8WU1 - chains H and L of the 4 polymer chains in the assembly; structure by electron microscopy, 3.20 A resolution.

# Chain H
Name: Fab30 heavy chain
Source organism: Homo sapiens
Sequence (238 residues; row label = number of the first residue in the row):
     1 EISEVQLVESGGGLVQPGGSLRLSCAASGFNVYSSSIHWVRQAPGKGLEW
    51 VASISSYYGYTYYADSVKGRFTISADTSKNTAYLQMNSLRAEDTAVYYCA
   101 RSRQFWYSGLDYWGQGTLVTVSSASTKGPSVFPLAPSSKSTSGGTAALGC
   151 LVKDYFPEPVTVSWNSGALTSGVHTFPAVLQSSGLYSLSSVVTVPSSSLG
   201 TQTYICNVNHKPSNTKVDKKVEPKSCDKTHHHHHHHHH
Disordered / not traced: 1-4, 135-147, 170-171, 195-203, 222-238
Disulfides: Cys25-Cys99

# Chain L
Name: Fab30 light chain
Source organism: Homo sapiens
Sequence (215 residues; numbered 1 to 215; the number before each row is that of its first residue):
     1 SDIQMTQSPSSLSASVGDRVTITCRASQSVSSAVAWYQQKPGKAPKLLIY
    51 SASSLYSGVPSRFSGSRSGTDFTLTISSLQPEDFATYYCQQYKYVPVTFG
   101 QGTKVEIKRTVAAPSVFIFPPSDSQLKSGTASVVCLLNNFYPREAKVQWK
   151 VDNALQSGNSQESVTEQDSKDSTYSLSSTLTLSKADYEKHKVYACEVTHQ
   201 GLSSPVTKSFNRGEC
Disordered / not traced: 128-130, 152-155, 191-215
Disulfides: Cys24-Cys89

# How chain H and chain L interact
Contacting residue pairs (33; chain H residue first):
  Gln42(H) with Tyr88(L), hydrogen bond
  Lys46(H) with Tyr88(L)
  Gly47(H) with Tyr88(L)
  Leu48(H) with Pro45(L), hydrophobic; Tyr88(L); Phe99(L)
  Trp50(H) with Pro96(L), hydrophobic; Val97(L)
  Tyr107(H) with Tyr92(L), hydrophobic
  Ser108(H) with Leu47(L); Tyr50(L)
  Leu110(H) with Leu47(L)
  Asp111(H) with Tyr56(L), hydrogen bond
  Tyr112(H) with Tyr56(L)
  Trp113(H) with Pro45(L)
  Gly114(H) with Ala44(L)
  Val131(H) with Ser124(L)
  Phe132(H) with Ser122(L); Gln125(L)
  Pro133(H) with Ser122(L), hydrogen bond (backbone-side chain)
  His174(H) with Asn138(L); Asn139(L), hydrogen bond; Thr165(L); Ser175(L)
  Thr175(H) with Thr165(L)
  Phe176(H) with Ser163(L); Ser177(L)
  Pro177(H) with Ser163(L), hydrogen bond (backbone-side chain); Val164(L); Thr165(L)
  Val179(H) with Gln161(L)
  Ser189(H) with Ser177(L)
  Val191(H) with Leu136(L), hydrophobic
Also at the interface, not in a pair above, chain H (26 interface residues in all): Val40, Tyr62, Gly109, Leu134
Also at the interface, not in a pair above, chain L (26 interface residues in all): Val95, Phe119, Pro120, Tyr174

# In short
The chain H/chain L interface involves 26 residues from each chain; the contacts include 5 hydrogen bonds.
Among the polar pairs are Gln42(H)-Tyr88(L), Asp111(H)-Tyr56(L) and Pro133(H)-Ser122(L).
Here chain H is Fab30 heavy chain and chain L is Fab30 light chain, both from Homo sapiens. Entry 8WU1
(Cryo-EM structure of CB1-beta-arrestin1 complex) was determined by electron microscopy.
